Entry 8WMD (electron microscopy, 2.71 A resolution); this record covers chain A.

Chain A:
Name: Spike glycoprotein
Source organism: Severe acute respiratory syndrome coronavirus 2
UniProtKB: P0DTC2 (SPIKE_SARS2); aligned to UniProt positions 12-1206 over residues 15-1210 (the alignment contains insertions or deletions, so no single offset holds)
Sequence (1245 residues; numbered 5 to 1250; 1 number in that range is skipped by the numbering (no residue carries it; nothing is unmodelled there); the number before each row is that of its first residue):
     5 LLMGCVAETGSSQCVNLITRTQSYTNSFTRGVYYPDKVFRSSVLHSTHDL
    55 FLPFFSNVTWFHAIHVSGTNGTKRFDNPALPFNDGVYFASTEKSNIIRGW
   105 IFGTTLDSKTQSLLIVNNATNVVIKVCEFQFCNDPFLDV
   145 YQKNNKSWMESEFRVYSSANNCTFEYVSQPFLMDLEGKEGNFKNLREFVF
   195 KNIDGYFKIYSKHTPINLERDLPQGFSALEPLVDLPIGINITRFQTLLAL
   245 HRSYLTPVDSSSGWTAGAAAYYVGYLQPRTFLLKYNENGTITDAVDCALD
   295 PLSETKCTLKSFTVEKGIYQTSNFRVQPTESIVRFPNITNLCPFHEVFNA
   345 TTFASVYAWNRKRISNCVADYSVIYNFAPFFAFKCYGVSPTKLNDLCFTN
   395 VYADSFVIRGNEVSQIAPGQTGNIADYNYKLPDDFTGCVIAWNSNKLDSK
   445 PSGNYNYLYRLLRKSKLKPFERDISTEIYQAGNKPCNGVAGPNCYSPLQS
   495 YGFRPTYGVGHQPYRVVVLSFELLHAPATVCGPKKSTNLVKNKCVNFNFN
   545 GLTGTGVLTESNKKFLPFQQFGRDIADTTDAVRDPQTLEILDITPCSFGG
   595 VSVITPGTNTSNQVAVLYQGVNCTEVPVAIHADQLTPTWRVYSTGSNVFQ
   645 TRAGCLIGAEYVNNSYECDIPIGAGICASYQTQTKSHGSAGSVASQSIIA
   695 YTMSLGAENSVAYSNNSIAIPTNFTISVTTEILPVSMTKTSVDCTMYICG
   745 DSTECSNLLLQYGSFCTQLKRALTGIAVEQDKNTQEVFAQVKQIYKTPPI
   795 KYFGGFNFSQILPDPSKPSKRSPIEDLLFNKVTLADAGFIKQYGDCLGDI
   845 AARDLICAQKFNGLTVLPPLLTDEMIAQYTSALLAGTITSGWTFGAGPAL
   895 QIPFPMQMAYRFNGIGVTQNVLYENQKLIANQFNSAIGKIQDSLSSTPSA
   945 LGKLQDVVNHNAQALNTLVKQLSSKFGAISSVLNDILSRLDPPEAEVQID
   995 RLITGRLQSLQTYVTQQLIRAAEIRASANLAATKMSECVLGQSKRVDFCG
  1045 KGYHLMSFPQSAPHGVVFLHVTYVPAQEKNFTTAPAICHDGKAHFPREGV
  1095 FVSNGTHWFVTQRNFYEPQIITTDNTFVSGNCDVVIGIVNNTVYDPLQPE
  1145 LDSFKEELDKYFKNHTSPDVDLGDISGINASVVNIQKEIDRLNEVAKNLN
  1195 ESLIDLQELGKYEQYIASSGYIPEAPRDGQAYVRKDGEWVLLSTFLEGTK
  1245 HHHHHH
Unresolved in the structure: 5-18, 67-82, 145-153, 178-186, 247-257, 621-638, 678-688, 829-853, 1140-1250
Construct notes: expression tag (5-14, 1211-1250); variant Ile22 (Thr19 in P0DTC2), Ser27 (Ala in P0DTC2), His52 (Gln in P0DTC2), Ala83 (Val in P0DTC2), Asp142 (Gly in P0DTC2), Gln146 (His in P0DTC2), Glu183 (Gln in P0DTC2), Glu213 (Val in P0DTC2), Val252 (Gly in P0DTC2), His339 (Gly in P0DTC2), Thr346 (Arg in P0DTC2), Ile368 (Leu in P0DTC2), Phe371 (Ser in P0DTC2), Pro373 (Ser in P0DTC2), Phe375 (Ser in P0DTC2), Ala376 (Thr in P0DTC2), Asn405 (Asp in P0DTC2), Ser408 (Arg in P0DTC2), Asn417 (Lys in P0DTC2), Lys440 (Asn in P0DTC2), Pro445 (Val in P0DTC2), Ser446 (Gly in P0DTC2), Leu456 (Phe in P0DTC2), Lys460 (Asn in P0DTC2), Asn477 (Ser in P0DTC2), Lys478 (Thr in P0DTC2), Ala484 (Glu in P0DTC2), Pro486 (Phe in P0DTC2), Ser490 (Phe in P0DTC2), Arg498 (Gln in P0DTC2), Tyr501 (Asn in P0DTC2), His505 (Tyr in P0DTC2), Gly614 (Asp in P0DTC2), Tyr655 (His in P0DTC2), Lys679 (Asn in P0DTC2), His681 (Pro in P0DTC2), Lys764 (Asn in P0DTC2), Tyr796 (Asp in P0DTC2), His954 (Gln in P0DTC2), Lys969 (Asn in P0DTC2); engineered mutation Gly682 (Arg in P0DTC2), Ser683 (Arg in P0DTC2), Gly685 (Arg in P0DTC2), Pro817 (Phe in P0DTC2), Pro892 (Ala in P0DTC2), Pro899 (Ala in P0DTC2), Pro942 (Ala in P0DTC2), Pro986 (Lys in P0DTC2), Pro987 (Val in P0DTC2)
Disulfides: Cys131-Cys166, Cys291-Cys301, Cys336-Cys361, Cys379-Cys432, Cys391-Cys525, Cys480-Cys488, Cys538-Cys590, Cys617-Cys649, Cys662-Cys671, Cys738-Cys760, Cys743-Cys749, Cys1032-Cys1043, Cys1082-Cys1126
Covalently attached groups: N-acetylglucosamine (NAG) linked to Asn61, Asn122, Asn165, Asn234, Asn282, Asn616, Asn657, Asn709, Asn1074, Asn1098, Asn1134
UniProt features mapped onto this chain:
  - glycosylation (N-linked (GlcNAc...) asparagine): Asn20 (complex), Asn125 (hybrid)
From the paper describing this entry:
  - conformationally variable residues (loop rearrangement): Asn370 to Phe375

Summary:
Covalently linked N-acetylglucosamine: at Asn61, Asn122, Asn165, Asn234, Asn282 and Asn616 and 5 more. The
paper reports conformational variability at Asn370.
Chain A is Spike glycoprotein (Severe acute respiratory syndrome coronavirus 2); the structure, Structure of
the SARS-CoV-2 EG.5.1 spike glycoprotein (closed-2 state), was determined by electron microscopy together with
8XLM, 8XLN and 8WMF from the same study.
